PDB entry 5HOI | X-ray diffraction, 3.30 A resolution | chains A and C of the 6 polymer chains in the assembly

[Chain A (and C)]
Name: DNA polymerase alpha-binding protein
Organism: Saccharomyces cerevisiae
Notes: chain C of this document is another copy of the same molecule, construct and numbering; everything in this record applies to it too
Reference sequence: Q01454 (CTF4_YEAST); residue numbers follow UniProt; this construct covers 472-927
Chain sequence (478 residues; row label = number of the first residue in the row):
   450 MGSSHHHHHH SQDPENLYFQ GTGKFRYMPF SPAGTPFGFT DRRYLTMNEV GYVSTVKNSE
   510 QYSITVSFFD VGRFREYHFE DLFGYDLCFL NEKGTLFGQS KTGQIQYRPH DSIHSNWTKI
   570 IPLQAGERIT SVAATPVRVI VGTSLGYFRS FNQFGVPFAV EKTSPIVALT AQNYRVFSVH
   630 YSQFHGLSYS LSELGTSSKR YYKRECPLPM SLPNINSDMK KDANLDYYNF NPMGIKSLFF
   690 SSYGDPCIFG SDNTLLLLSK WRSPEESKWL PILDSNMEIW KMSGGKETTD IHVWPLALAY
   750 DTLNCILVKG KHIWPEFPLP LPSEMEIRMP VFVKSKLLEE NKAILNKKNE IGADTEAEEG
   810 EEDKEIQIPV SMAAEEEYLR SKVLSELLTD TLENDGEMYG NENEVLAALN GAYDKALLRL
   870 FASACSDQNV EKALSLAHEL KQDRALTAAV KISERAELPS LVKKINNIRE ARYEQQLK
Disordered / not traced: 450-473, 664-670, 792-813 (chain C: 450-473, 664-670, 777-927)
Sequence notes: initiating methionine (450); expression tag (451-471)
What the authors report for this chain:
  - mutagenesis - M731E/I740E/L756E: abolished binding to Dpb2
  - mutagenesis - M731E/I740E/L756E: unchanged binding to Dna2
  - mutagenesis - M731E/I740E/L756E: unchanged binding to Pol1
  - mutagenesis - L867E/A871E/A897E/I901E: abolished binding to Pol1
  - mutagenesis - L867E/A871E/A897E/I901E, I901E: abolished binding to Sld5 CIP-box
  - mutagenesis - I901E: abolished binding to CMG helicase
  - mutagenesis - I901E: abolished growth in response to mrc1

[Interface between chain A and chain C]
Pairs across the interface (50):
  Tyr-630(A) / Phe-633(C)
  Phe-633(A) / Phe-633(C)
  Phe-633(A) / His-634(C)
  His-634(A) / His-634(C)
  Gly-635(A) / Phe-633(C)
  Lys-652(A) / Arg-653(C)
  Pro-658(A) / Lys-611(C)  hydrogen bond (backbone-side chain)
  Pro-658(A) / Thr-612(C)
  Ser-660(A) / Lys-611(C)  hydrogen bond
  Thr-703(A) / Tyr-596(C)
  Leu-705(A) / Lys-611(C)
  Lys-709(A) / Ser-647(C)
  Pro-713(A) / Arg-653(C)  hydrogen bond (backbone-side chain)
  Glu-714(A) / Arg-649(C)  salt bridge
  Glu-714(A) / Tyr-650(C)  hydrogen bond (backbone-backbone)
  Glu-715(A) / Lys-648(C)
  Ser-716(A) / Arg-653(C)  hydrogen bond (backbone-side chain)
  Lys-717(A) / Glu-610(C)
  Lys-717(A) / Ser-647(C)  hydrogen bond
  Lys-717(A) / Lys-648(C)
  Trp-718(A) / Glu-610(C)
  Trp-718(A) / Lys-611(C)  hydrogen bond (backbone-backbone)
  Leu-719(A) / Val-609(C)
  Pro-720(A) / Tyr-596(C)  hydrophobic
  Pro-720(A) / Val-609(C)
  Pro-720(A) / Glu-610(C)
  Pro-720(A) / Lys-611(C)
  Pro-779(A) / Pro-571(C)
  Pro-779(A) / Arg-598(C)  hydrogen bond (backbone-side chain)
  Val-780(A) / Pro-571(C)
  Phe-781(A) / Pro-571(C)
  Val-782(A) / Ile-569(C)
  Val-782(A) / Pro-571(C)
  Lys-785(A) / Ile-569(C)
  Glu-824(A) / Lys-568(C)  salt bridge
  Glu-824(A) / Pro-606(C)
  Tyr-827(A) / Pro-606(C)
  Tyr-827(A) / Phe-607(C)
  Leu-828(A) / Pro-606(C)  hydrophobic
  Leu-828(A) / Phe-607(C)
  Leu-828(A) / Ala-608(C)
  Lys-831(A) / Phe-607(C)  hydrogen bond (side chain-backbone)
  Glu-835(A) / Ser-647(C)
  Glu-880(A) / His-563(C)  salt bridge
  Glu-880(A) / Phe-603(C)
  Lys-881(A) / Phe-603(C)
  Ser-884(A) / Asn-601(C)
  Ser-884(A) / Phe-603(C)
  Leu-885(A) / Val-605(C)  hydrophobic
  Glu-888(A) / Phe-607(C)
Also at the interface, not in a pair above, chain A (41 interface residues in all): Ser-631, Gln-632, Pro-656, Met-659, Leu-661, Asp-701, Asp-723, Met-778
Also at the interface, not in a pair above, chain C (30 interface residues in all): Ile-562, Ile-570, Gln-573, Ser-613, Gln-632, Tyr-651, Glu-654

[Overview]
Chain A and chain C form an interface of 41 and 30 residues respectively, with 9 hydrogen bonds and 3 salt
bridges. Polar pairs include Glu-714(A)/Arg-649(C), Glu-824(A)/Lys-568(C) and Glu-880(A)/His-563(C). From the
paper: L867E/A871E/A897E/I901E and I901E of chain A abolish binding to Sld5 CIP-box; M731E/I740E/L756E of
chain A abolish binding to Dpb2.
Both chains are DNA polymerase alpha-binding protein (Saccharomyces cerevisiae). Entry 5HOI (Crystal structure
of the carboxy-terminal domain of yeast Ctf4 bound to Tof2) was determined by X-ray diffraction (same
publication as 5HOG).
